Entry 4PVN (neutron diffraction, 2.30 A resolution); this record covers chains A and B.

Chain A (and B):
Protein: Transthyretin
From: Homo sapiens
Notes: chain B of this document is another copy of the same molecule, construct and numbering; everything in this record applies to it too
UniProt: P02766 (TTHY_HUMAN); residues 1-127 here correspond to UniProt positions 21-147 (UniProt number = residue number + 20)
Sequence (130 residues; row label = number of the first residue in the row; numbers below 1 keep their minus sign (Gly-2 is residue -2)):
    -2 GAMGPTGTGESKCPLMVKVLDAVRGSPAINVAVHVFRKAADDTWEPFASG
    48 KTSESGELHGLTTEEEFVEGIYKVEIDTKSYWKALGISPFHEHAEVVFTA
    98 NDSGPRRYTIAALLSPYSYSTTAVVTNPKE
Not modelled in the structure: -2 to 9, 126-127 (chain B: -2 to 8, 126-127)
Sequence notes: expression tag (-2 to 0)
From the paper describing this entry:
  - self-association interface (contacts with another copy of this molecule); pairs are residue here / residue on that copy: Ser117-Ser117 (water-mediated contact)

How chain A and chain B interact:
Contacting residue pairs - 38 pairs, chain A then chain B:
  Phe87(A) - Phe95(B)  hydrophobic
  Phe87(A) - Tyr105(B)  hydrophobic
  Phe87(A) - Ile107(B)  hydrophobic
  Phe87(A) - Ala120(B)  hydrophobic
  His88(A) - Val93(B)
  His88(A) - Val94(B)
  Glu89(A) - Val94(B)  hydrogen bond (backbone-backbone)
  Glu89(A) - Thr96(B)  hydrogen bond
  His90(A) - Val94(B)
  Glu92(A) - Glu92(B)
  Glu92(A) - Tyr116(B)  hydrogen bond (backbone-side chain)
  Val93(A) - His88(B)
  Val94(A) - His88(B)
  Val94(A) - Glu89(B)  hydrogen bond (backbone-backbone)
  Val94(A) - His90(B)
  Val94(A) - Glu92(B)
  Phe95(A) - Phe87(B)  hydrophobic
  Thr96(A) - Glu89(B)  hydrogen bond
  Tyr105(A) - Phe87(B)  hydrophobic
  Ile107(A) - Phe87(B)  hydrophobic
  Tyr114(A) - Thr119(B)
  Tyr114(A) - Ala120(B)  hydrogen bond (backbone-backbone)
  Tyr114(A) - Val122(B)  hydrophobic
  Ser115(A) - Thr118(B)  hydrogen bond (side chain-backbone)
  Ser115(A) - Thr119(B)  hydrogen bond
  Tyr116(A) - Glu92(B)  hydrogen bond (side chain-backbone)
  Tyr116(A) - Ser117(B)
  Tyr116(A) - Thr118(B)  hydrogen bond (backbone-backbone)
  Ser117(A) - Tyr116(B)
  Ser117(A) - Ser117(B)
  Thr118(A) - Ser115(B)  hydrogen bond (backbone-side chain)
  Thr118(A) - Tyr116(B)  hydrogen bond (backbone-backbone)
  Thr119(A) - Tyr114(B)
  Thr119(A) - Ser115(B)  hydrogen bond
  Ala120(A) - Phe87(B)  hydrophobic
  Ala120(A) - Tyr114(B)  hydrogen bond (backbone-backbone)
  Val122(A) - Phe87(B)  hydrophobic
  Val122(A) - Tyr114(B)  hydrophobic
Also at the interface, not in a pair above, chain A (20 interface residues in all): Ile68
Also at the interface, not in a pair above, chain B (20 interface residues in all): Ile68

In short:
The chain A/chain B interface involves 20 residues from each chain; the contacts include 14 hydrogen bonds.
Among the polar pairs are Glu89(A)-Thr96(B), Glu92(A)-Tyr116(B) and Ser115(A)-Thr118(B). The paper reports a
self-association interface involving Ser117(A).
Chain A and chain B are both Transthyretin (Homo sapiens); the structure, Neutron structure of human
transthyretin (TTR) at room temperature to 2.3A resolution (monochromatic), was determined by neutron
diffraction together with 4PVL and 4PVM from the same study.
